3V4Y - chains A and B; structure by X-ray diffraction, 2.10 A resolution.

[Chain A]
Molecule: Serine/threonine-protein phosphatase PP1-alpha catalytic subunit
Source organism: Homo sapiens
Notes: EC 3.1.3.16; fragment: PP1 binding domain
Reference sequence: P62136 (PP1A_HUMAN); residues 7-307 here = UniProt positions 7-307
Sequence (306 residues; numbered -5 to 307; 7 numbers in that range are skipped by the numbering (no residue carries them; nothing is unmodelled there); the number before each row is that of its first residue; numbers below 1 keep their minus sign (Gly-5 is residue -5)):
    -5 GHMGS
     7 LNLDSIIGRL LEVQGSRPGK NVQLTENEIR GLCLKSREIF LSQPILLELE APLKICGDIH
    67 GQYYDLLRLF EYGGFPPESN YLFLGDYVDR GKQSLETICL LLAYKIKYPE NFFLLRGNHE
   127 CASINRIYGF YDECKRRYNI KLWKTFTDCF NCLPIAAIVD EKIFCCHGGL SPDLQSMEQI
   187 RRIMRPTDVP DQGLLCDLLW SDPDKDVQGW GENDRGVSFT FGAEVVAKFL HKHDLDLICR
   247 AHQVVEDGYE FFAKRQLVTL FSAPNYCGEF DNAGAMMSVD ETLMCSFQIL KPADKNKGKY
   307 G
Not modelled in the structure: -5 to -1, 300-307
Construct notes: expression tag (-5 to -1)
Ion coordination: Mn2+ site 1: Asp64, His66, Asp92; Mn2+ site 2: Asp92, Asn124, His173, His248
UniProt features mapped onto this chain:
  - active site: His125 (Proton donor)
  - binding site (Mn(2+)): Asp64, His66, Asp92, Asn124, His173, His248
  - modified residue: Ser22 (Phosphoserine), Lys305 (N6-acetyllysine), Tyr306 (Phosphotyrosine)
  - mutagenesis: Pro50 (P50R: Promotes SMP complex formation), Ala57 (A57P: No effect on SMP complex formation), Glu184 (E184A: Promotes SMP complex formation), Arg188 (R188A: Abolishes SMP complex formation)
What the authors report for this chain:
  - conformationally variable residues (side-chain flip): Tyr78, Met190
  - specificity-determining residues: Tyr78 (by similarity / conservation)

[Chain B]
Molecule: Nuclear inhibitor of protein phosphatase 1
Source organism: Homo sapiens
Notes: EC 3.1.4.-
Reference sequence: Q12972 (PP1R8_HUMAN); residue numbers follow UniProt; this construct covers 158-216
Sequence (62 residues; numbered -3 to 216; 158 numbers in that range are skipped by the numbering (no residue carries them; nothing is unmodelled there); the number before each row is that of its first residue; numbers below 1 keep their minus sign (Gly-3 is residue -3)):
    -3 GAM
   158 EEETELDNLT EFNTAHNKRI STLTIEEGNL DIQRPKRKRK NSRVTFSEDD EIINPEDVD
Not modelled in the structure: -3 to -1, 158-159, 185-198, 215-216
Construct notes: expression tag (-3 to -1)
UniProt features mapped onto this chain:
  - region: Arg191 to Arg200 (Involved in PP-1 inhibition), Arg200 to Phe203 (Involved in PP-1 binding)
  - motif: Gly185 to Ile209 (Nuclear localization signal 1), Ile210 to Asp216 (Nuclear localization signal 2)
  - modified residue: Thr161 (Phosphothreonine), Ser178 (Phosphoserine), Ser199 (Phosphoserine), Ser204 (Phosphoserine)
  - mutagenesis: Lys193 to Lys197 (No effect on interaction with EED), Lys195 to Lys197 (Abolishes nuclear import; when associated with A-234--237-A), Ser199 (S199A/D: No change in subcellular location, no effect on interaction with EED or repressor activity; when associated with A-204 or D-204), Val201 (V201A: Reduces PP-1 binding, no effect on subcellular location or repressor activity and prevents retargeting of PPP1CA and PPP1CC to nuclear speckles; when associated with A-203), Phe203 (F203A: Reduces PP-1 binding, no effect on subcellular location or repressor activity and prevents retargeting of PPP1CA and PPP1CC to nuclear speckles; when associated with A-201), Ser204 (S204A/D: No change in subcellular location, no effect on interaction with EED or repressor activity; when associated with A-199 or D-199)
What the authors report for this chain:
  - conformationally variable residues (order/disorder transition): Glu160 to Lys175

[How chain A and chain B interact]
Contacting residue pairs (62; chain A residue first):
  Arg43(A) with Leu163(B)
  Arg74(A) with Asp214(B), salt bridge
  Leu75(A) with Ile210(B), hydrophobic
  Tyr78(A) with Glu208(B), hydrogen bond; Ile210(B), hydrophobic
  Lys150(A) with Asp164(B), salt bridge
  Asp154(A) with Leu163(B)
  Asn157(A) with Thr167(B)
  Lys168(A) with Ser199(B)
  Ile169(A) with Val201(B), hydrophobic
  Gln181(A) with Thr179(B)
  Ser182(A) with Thr181(B), hydrogen bond
  Glu184(A) with Thr181(B)
  Gln185(A) with Ile177(B), hydrogen bond (side chain-backbone); Ser178(B), hydrogen bond (side chain-backbone); Thr179(B); Thr181(B)
  Arg188(A) with His173(B); Thr181(B)
  Ile189(A) with Asn174(B)
  Met190(A) with Asn170(B); His173(B); Asn174(B), hydrogen bond (backbone-side chain)
  Arg191(A) with Asn170(B), hydrogen bond (backbone-side chain)
  Pro192(A) with Leu163(B), hydrophobic; Leu166(B); Thr167(B); Asn170(B), hydrogen bond (backbone-side chain)
  Thr193(A) with Asn170(B); Thr171(B); Asn174(B), hydrogen bond
  Asp194(A) with Thr167(B); Thr171(B), hydrogen bond (backbone-side chain)
  Pro196(A) with Thr171(B)
  Asp197(A) with Lys175(B), salt bridge
  Gln198(A) with Lys175(B)
  Gly199(A) with Lys175(B)
  Asp242(A) with Arg200(B); Val201(B), hydrogen bond (side chain-backbone)
  Tyr255(A) with Asp207(B), hydrogen bond
  Phe257(A) with Phe203(B), hydrophobic
  Arg261(A) with Phe203(B)
  Thr288(A) with Arg200(B)
  Leu289(A) with Val201(B); Thr202(B), hydrogen bond (backbone-backbone)
  Met290(A) with Thr202(B); Ser204(B)
  Cys291(A) with Thr202(B), hydrogen bond (backbone-backbone); Phe203(B); Ser204(B), hydrogen bond (backbone-backbone)
  Ser292(A) with Ser204(B); Glu208(B)
  Phe293(A) with Asp207(B); Glu208(B), hydrogen bond (backbone-backbone)
  Gln294(A) with Glu208(B), hydrogen bond
  Ile295(A) with Glu208(B), hydrogen bond (backbone-backbone); Ile209(B); Ile210(B), hydrogen bond (backbone-backbone); Asn211(B)
  Leu296(A) with Asn211(B)
  Lys297(A) with Ile209(B); Asn211(B), hydrogen bond (backbone-side chain)
Other interface residues (no listed pair), chain A (43 interface residues in all): Asp179, Leu200, Leu201, Leu243, Pro298
Interface features reported in the paper:
  - residue pairs: Leu75(A)-Ile210(B) (hydrophobic contact), Tyr78(A)-Ile210(B) (hydrophobic contact), Tyr78(A)-Glu208(B) (hydrogen bond), Met190(A)-Asn174(B) (hydrogen bond), Asp242(A)-Val201(B) (hydrogen bond), Tyr255(A)-Asp207(B) (hydrogen bond), Ile295(A)-Ile210(B) (hydrophobic contact), Leu296(A)-Ile210(B) (hydrophobic contact), His173(B)-Met190(A)
  - interface residues, chain A: Leu75(A), Tyr78(A), Ile169(A), Met190(A), Pro192(A), Pro196(A), Leu243(A), Phe257(A), Arg261(A), Leu289(A), Cys291(A), Phe293(A), Ile295(A), Leu296(A), Lys297(A)
  - interface residues, chain B: Glu160(B), Thr167(B), Asn170(B), Thr171(B), Asn174(B), Lys175(B), Ile177(B), Val201(B), Thr202(B), Phe203(B), Glu208(B), Ile209(B), Ile210(B)

[Overview]
Chain A and chain B form an interface of 43 and 25 residues respectively, with 19 hydrogen bonds and 3 salt
bridges. Among the polar pairs are Arg74(A)-Asp214(B), Lys150(A)-Asp164(B) and Asp197(A)-Lys175(B). The
authors report hydrophobic contacts between Leu75(A) and Ile210(B), Tyr78(A) and Ile210(B) and Ile295(A) and
Ile210(B) among others; hydrogen bonds between Tyr78(A) and Glu208(B), Met190(A) and Asn174(B) and Asp242(A)
and Val201(B) among others; a contact between His173(B) and Met190(A). The paper reports interface residues
Leu75(A), Tyr78(A) and Glu160(B) among others; the specificity determinant Tyr78(A).
Here chain A is Serine/threonine-protein phosphatase PP1-alpha catalytic subunit and chain B is Nuclear
inhibitor of protein phosphatase 1, both from Homo sapiens. Entry 3V4Y (Crystal Structure of the first Nuclear
PP1 holoenzyme) was determined by X-ray diffraction.
